PDB entry 8OUK | X-ray diffraction, 1.80 A resolution | chain A

[Chain A]
Molecule: Arf GTPase
From: Asgard group
UniProt: A0A1Q9NLL0 (A0A1Q9NLL0_9ARCH); residue numbers follow UniProt; this construct covers 15-184
Amino-acid sequence (179 residues; numbered 14 to 192; the number before each row is that of its first residue):
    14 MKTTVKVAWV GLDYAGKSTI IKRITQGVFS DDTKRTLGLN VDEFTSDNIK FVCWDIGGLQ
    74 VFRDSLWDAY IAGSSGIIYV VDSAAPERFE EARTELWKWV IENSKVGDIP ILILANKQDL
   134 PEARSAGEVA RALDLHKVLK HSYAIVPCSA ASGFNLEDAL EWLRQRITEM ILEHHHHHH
Not modelled in the structure: 189-192
Construct notes: initiating methionine (14); engineered mutation L72 (Gln in A0A1Q9NLL0); expression tag (185-192)
Metal / ion sites: Mg2+: S31, T49 (together with GTP)
Small-molecule neighbours: GTP (guanosine-5'-triphosphate): L25, D26, Y27, A28, G29, K30, S31, T32, F42, S43, D44, D45, T46, K47, R48, T49, D68, I69, G70, G71, N129, K130, D132, L133, S162, A163, A164
What the authors report for this chain:
  - Mg2+ coordination: S31, T49
  - binding site for GTP: S31
  - conformationally variable residues (loop rearrangement, register shift): Q39 to G86

[In short]
Chain A binds GTP. S31 and T49 coordinate Mg2+. The paper reports a binding site for GTP at S31; Mg2+
coordination by S31 and T49.
Chain A is Arf GTPase (Asgard group); the structure, Arf GTPase from the asgard Hodarchaea : HodArfR1 bound to
GTP, was determined by X-ray diffraction, deposited together with 8OUL, 8OUM and 8OUN.
